PDB entry 8YUU | electron microscopy, 2.70 A resolution | chains B and G of the 5 polymer chains in the assembly

# Chain B
Molecule: Guanine nucleotide-binding protein G(I)/G(S)/G(T) subunit beta-1
Source organism: Homo sapiens
Reference sequence: P62873 (GBB1_HUMAN); residue numbers follow UniProt; this construct covers 2-340
Chain sequence (358 residues; each row starts with the number of its first residue; numbers below 1 keep their minus sign (Met-17 is residue -17)):
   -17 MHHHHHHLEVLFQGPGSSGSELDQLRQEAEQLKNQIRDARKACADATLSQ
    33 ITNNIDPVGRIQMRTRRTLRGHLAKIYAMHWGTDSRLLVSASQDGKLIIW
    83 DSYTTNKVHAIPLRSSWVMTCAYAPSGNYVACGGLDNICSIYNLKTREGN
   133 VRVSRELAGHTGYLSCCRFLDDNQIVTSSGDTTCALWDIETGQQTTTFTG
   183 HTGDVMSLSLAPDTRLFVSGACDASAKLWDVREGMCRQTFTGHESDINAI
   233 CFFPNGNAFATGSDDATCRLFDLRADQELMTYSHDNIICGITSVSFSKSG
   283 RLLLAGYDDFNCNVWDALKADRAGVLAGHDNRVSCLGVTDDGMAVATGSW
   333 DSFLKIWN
Unresolved in the structure: -17 to 1
Sequence notes: initiating methionine (-17); expression tag (-16 to 1)

# Chain G
Molecule: Guanine nucleotide-binding protein G(I)/G(S)/G(O) subunit gamma-2
Source organism: Homo sapiens
Reference sequence: P59768 (GBG2_HUMAN); residue numbers follow UniProt; this construct covers 1-71
Chain sequence (71 residues; row label = number of the first residue in the row):
     1 MASNNTASIAQARKLVEQLKMEANIDRIKVSKAAADLMAYCEAHAKEDPL
    51 LTPVPASENPFREKKFFCAIL
Unresolved in the structure: 1-4, 63-71

# Interface between chain B and chain G
Contacting residue pairs (78; chain B residue first):
  Leu4(B) - Ser8(G)
  Leu4(B) - Ile9(G)  hydrophobic
  Leu7(B) - Ile9(G)
  Leu7(B) - Ala12(G)  hydrophobic
  Leu7(B) - Arg13(G)
  Leu7(B) - Val16(G)
  Glu10(B) - Val16(G)
  Ala11(B) - Leu19(G)
  Leu14(B) - Val16(G)
  Leu14(B) - Leu19(G)  hydrophobic
  Leu14(B) - Lys20(G)
  Lys15(B) - Leu19(G)
  Ile18(B) - Leu19(G)
  Ile18(B) - Ala23(G)  hydrophobic
  Ile18(B) - Arg27(G)
  Ala21(B) - Arg27(G)
  Cys25(B) - Arg27(G)
  Cys25(B) - Ile28(G)
  Cys25(B) - Lys29(G)
  Cys25(B) - Val30(G)  hydrogen bond (backbone-backbone)
  Ala26(B) - Val30(G)  hydrophobic
  Asp27(B) - Val30(G)
  Asp27(B) - Ser31(G)
  Ala28(B) - Val30(G)
  Leu30(B) - Ala34(G)  hydrophobic
  Ile33(B) - Ser31(G)
  Ile33(B) - Ala34(G)  hydrophobic
  Ile33(B) - Met38(G)  hydrophobic
  Thr34(B) - Met38(G)
  Ile37(B) - Met38(G)  hydrophobic
  Val40(B) - Leu51(G)  hydrophobic
  Met45(B) - Leu50(G)  hydrophobic
  Arg48(B) - Phe61(G)
  Arg49(B) - Pro60(G)
  Arg49(B) - Phe61(G)  hydrogen bond (side chain-backbone)
  Ser84(B) - Phe61(G)
  Tyr85(B) - Pro60(G)
  Tyr85(B) - Phe61(G)  hydrophobic
  Cys218(B) - Gln18(G)  hydrogen bond (backbone-side chain)
  Cys218(B) - Glu22(G)  hydrogen bond
  Arg219(B) - Glu22(G)
  Gln220(B) - Ile25(G)
  Thr221(B) - Glu22(G)  hydrogen bond
  Phe235(B) - Leu37(G)  hydrophobic
  Phe235(B) - Tyr40(G)  hydrophobic
  Phe235(B) - Cys41(G)  hydrophobic
  Pro236(B) - Tyr40(G)
  Asn237(B) - Tyr40(G)
  Asp254(B) - Ala33(G)
  Arg256(B) - Arg27(G)
  Arg256(B) - Ile28(G)  hydrogen bond (backbone-backbone)
  Arg256(B) - Asp36(G)  salt bridge
  Ala257(B) - Ile28(G)
  Asp258(B) - Ile25(G)
  Asp258(B) - Arg27(G)  salt bridge
  Leu261(B) - Val30(G)  hydrophobic
  Leu261(B) - Leu37(G)  hydrophobic
  Ser279(B) - Asp48(G)  hydrogen bond
  Lys280(B) - Glu47(G)  hydrogen bond (side chain-backbone)
  Lys280(B) - Asp48(G)
  Ser281(B) - Tyr40(G)
  Ser281(B) - His44(G)
  Ser281(B) - Asp48(G)  hydrogen bond
  Gly282(B) - Cys41(G)
  Arg283(B) - Cys41(G)
  Leu300(B) - Cys41(G)  hydrophobic
  Asp323(B) - Pro49(G)
  Gly324(B) - Pro49(G)
  Gly324(B) - Leu50(G)
  Met325(B) - Pro49(G)  hydrophobic
  Met325(B) - Leu50(G)
  Met325(B) - Val54(G)  hydrophobic
  Met325(B) - Asn59(G)
  Met325(B) - Pro60(G)
  Ala326(B) - Phe61(G)  hydrophobic
  Val327(B) - Leu50(G)  hydrophobic
  Asn340(B) - Leu50(G)
  Asn340(B) - Asn59(G)  hydrogen bond
Interface residues without a listed pair, chain B (57 interface residues in all): Glu3, Arg22, Ile43, Met217, Ala240, Leu252, Gln259, Leu284, Val320, Ile338, Trp339
Interface residues without a listed pair, chain G (38 interface residues in all): Leu15, Met21, Asp26, Glu58, Arg62

# Overview
The interface between chain B and chain G involves 57 residues on one side and 38 on the other; the contacts
include 10 hydrogen bonds and 2 salt bridges. Polar contacts include Arg256(B)-Asp36(G), Asp258(B)-Arg27(G)
and Arg49(B)-Phe61(G).
Chain B is Guanine nucleotide-binding protein G(I)/G(S)/G(T) subunit beta-1 and chain G is Guanine
nucleotide-binding protein G(I)/G(S)/G(O) subunit gamma-2, both from Homo sapiens; the structure, Cryo-EM
structure of the histamine-bound H3R-Gi complex, was determined by electron microscopy, deposited together
with 8YUT and 8YUV.
